PDB entry 8ORM | electron microscopy, 1.90 A resolution | chains H and I of the 3 polymer chains in the assembly

Chain H:
Protein: CDK-activating kinase assembly factor MAT1
From: Homo sapiens
UniProt: P51948 (MAT1_HUMAN), isoform P51948-1; residue numbers follow UniProt; this construct covers 220-309
Chain sequence (93 residues; numbered 217 to 309; the number before each row is that of its first residue):
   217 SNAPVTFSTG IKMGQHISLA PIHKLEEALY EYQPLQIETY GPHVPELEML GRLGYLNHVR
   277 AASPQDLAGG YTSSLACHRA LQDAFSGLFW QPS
Unresolved in the structure: 217-243, 309
Sequence notes: expression tag (217-219)

Chain I:
Protein: Cyclin-H
From: Homo sapiens
UniProt: P51946 (CCNH_HUMAN); numbering as in UniProt (aligned over 1-323)
Chain sequence (324 residues; numbered 0 to 323; the number before each row is that of its first residue; numbering starts at 0):
     0 XMYHNSSQKR HWTFSSEEQL ARLRADANRK FRCKAVANGK VLPNDPVFLE PHEEMTLCKY
    60 YEKRLLEFCS VFKPAMPRSV VGTACMYFKR FYLNNSVMEY HPRIIMLTCA FLACKVDEFN
   120 VSSPQFVGNL RESPLGQEKA LEQILEYELL LIQQLNFHLI VHNPYRPFEG FLIDLKTRYP
   180 ILENPEILRK TADDFLNRIA LTDAYLLYTP SQIALTAILS SASRAGITME SYLSESLMLK
   240 ENRTCLSQLL DIMKSMRNLV KKYEPPRSEE VAVLKQKLER CHSAELALNV ITKKRKGYED
   300 DDYVSKKSKH EEEEWTDDDL VESL
Unresolved in the structure: 39-43, 285-323
Sequence notes: acetylation (0)
Modified positions: ACE (acetyl group) at position 0
Swiss-Prot annotation at these positions:
  - modified residue: S5 (Phosphoserine), S132 (Phosphoserine), S304 (Phosphoserine), T315 (Phosphothreonine), S322 (Phosphoserine)
  - mutagenesis: S5 (S5A: No effect on the transcriptional activity of the reconstituted TFIIH complex), S304 (S304A: No effect on the transcriptional activity of the reconstituted TFIIH complex)

Chain H / chain I interface:
Contacting residue pairs (50):
  I253(H) - H3(I)
  I253(H) - N4(I)
  E254(H) - H3(I)
  T255(H) - H3(I)
  L269(H) - T176(I)
  G270(H) - T176(I)
  Y271(H) - D173(I)
  Y271(H) - T176(I)
  Y271(H) - R177(I)
  H274(H) - K175(I)  hydrogen bond (side chain-backbone)
  H274(H) - T176(I)  hydrogen bond
  V275(H) - I172(I)  hydrophobic
  C293(H) - I172(I)  hydrophobic
  R295(H) - R165(I)
  A296(H) - R165(I)
  A296(H) - G169(I)
  A296(H) - I172(I)  hydrophobic
  L297(H) - G169(I)
  D299(H) - M1(I)
  D299(H) - R165(I)  salt bridge
  D299(H) - P166(I)
  A300(H) - P166(I)
  A300(H) - G169(I)
  A300(H) - F170(I)
  A300(H) - S210(I)
  F301(H) - D173(I)
  S302(H) - Y2(I)
  S302(H) - H3(I)  hydrogen bond
  S302(H) - S210(I)  hydrogen bond (backbone-side chain)
  G303(H) - T208(I)  hydrogen bond (backbone-side chain)
  G303(H) - S210(I)
  G303(H) - Q211(I)  hydrogen bond (backbone-side chain)
  L304(H) - F170(I)  hydrophobic
  L304(H) - S210(I)  hydrogen bond (backbone-side chain)
  L304(H) - Q211(I)  hydrogen bond (backbone-side chain)
  L304(H) - L214(I)  hydrophobic
  L304(H) - L236(I)  hydrophobic
  F305(H) - L238(I)  hydrophobic
  F305(H) - C244(I)  hydrophobic
  F305(H) - Q247(I)  hydrogen bond (backbone-side chain)
  W306(H) - Y2(I)
  W306(H) - K8(I)
  W306(H) - T12(I)
  W306(H) - T208(I)
  W306(H) - Q211(I)  hydrogen bond (backbone-side chain)
  Q307(H) - Q247(I)
  Q307(H) - I251(I)
  P308(H) - T12(I)
  P308(H) - F13(I)
  P308(H) - L206(I)
Other interface residues (no listed pair), chain H (25 interface residues in all): Y256, P258, Q298
Other interface residues (no listed pair), chain I (30 interface residues in all): ACE_0, S14, Y231, L248

Summary:
Chain H and chain I form an interface of 25 and 30 residues respectively, with 10 hydrogen bonds and 1 salt
bridge. Among the polar pairs are D299(H)-R165(I), H274(H)-K175(I) and H274(H)-T176(I). Curated annotation
(UniProt) lists 2 mutagenesis sites on chain I.
Chain H is CDK-activating kinase assembly factor MAT1 and chain I is Cyclin-H, both from Homo sapiens; the
structure, Cryo-EM structure of CAK-THZ1, was determined by electron microscopy together with 8P6V, 8P6W,
8P6X, 8P6Y, 8P6Z, 8P70 and 11 further entries from the same study.
